Entry 6K71 (electron microscopy, 4.30 A resolution (low resolution: residue-level contacts below are approximate; hydrogen-bond / salt-bridge calls are withheld)); this record covers chains K and P of the 13 polymer chains in the assembly.

Chain K:
Molecule: Eukaryotic translation initiation factor 2 subunit 1
Organism: Homo sapiens
UniProt: P05198 (IF2A_HUMAN); residues 1-315 here = UniProt positions 1-315
Sequence (315 residues; row label = number of the first residue in the row):
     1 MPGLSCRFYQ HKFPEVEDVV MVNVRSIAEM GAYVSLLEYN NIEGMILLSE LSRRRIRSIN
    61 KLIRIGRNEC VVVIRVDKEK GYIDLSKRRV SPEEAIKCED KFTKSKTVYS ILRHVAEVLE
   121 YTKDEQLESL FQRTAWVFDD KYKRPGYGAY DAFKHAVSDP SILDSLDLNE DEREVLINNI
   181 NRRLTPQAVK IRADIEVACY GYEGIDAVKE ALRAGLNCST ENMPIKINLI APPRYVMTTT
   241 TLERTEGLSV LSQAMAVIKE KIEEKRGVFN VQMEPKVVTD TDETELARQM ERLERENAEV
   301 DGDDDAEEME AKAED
Disordered / not traced: 1-6, 272-315
Swiss-Prot annotation at these positions:
  - modified residue: Ser49 (Phosphoserine), Ser52 (Phosphoserine), Lys141 (N6-acetyllysine), Ser158 (Phosphoserine), Thr279 (Phosphothreonine), Thr281 (Phosphothreonine)
  - mutagenesis: Ser52 (S52A: Abolished phosphorylation by EIF2AK1/HRI in response to stress. Abolished relocalization to the mitochondrial surface in response to mitochondrial damage; S52D: Mimics phosphorylation ...)

Chain P:
Molecule: Eukaryotic translation initiation factor 2 subunit 3
Organism: Homo sapiens
UniProt: P41091 (IF2G_HUMAN); numbering as in UniProt (aligned over 1-472)
Sequence (472 residues; row label = number of the first residue in the row):
     1 MAGGEAGVTL GQPHLSRQDL TTLDVTKLTP LSHEVISRQA TINIGTIGHV AHGKSTVVKA
    61 ISGVHTVRFK NELERNITIK LGYANAKIYK LDDPSCPRPE CYRSCGSSTP DEFPTDIPGT
   121 KGNFKLVRHV SFVDCPGHDI LMATMLNGAA VMDAALLLIA GNESCPQPQT SEHLAAIEIM
   181 KLKHILILQN KIDLVKESQA KEQYEQILAF VQGTVAEGAP IIPISAQLKY NIEVVCEYIV
   241 KKIPVPPRDF TSEPRLIVIR SFDVNKPGCE VDDLKGGVAG GSILKGVLKV GQEIEVRPGI
   301 VSKDSEGKLM CKPIFSKIVS LFAEHNDLQY AAPGGLIGVG TKIDPTLCRA DRMVGQVLGA
   361 VGALPEIFTE LEISYFLLRR LLGVRTEGDK KAAKVQKLSK NEVLMVNIGS LSTGGRVSAV
   421 KADLGKIVLT NPVCTEVGEK IALSRRVEKH WRLIGWGQIR RGVTIKPTVD DD
Disordered / not traced: 1-39, 104-118, 461-472
Swiss-Prot annotation at these positions:
  - region: Gly48 to Ser55 (G1), Asn76 to Lys80 (G2), Asp134 to Gly137 (G3), Asn190 to Asp193 (G4), Ser225 to Gln227 (G5), Gly457 to Val469 (Interacts with CDC123)
  - binding site (GTP): Ala51 to Thr56, Asn190 to Asp193, Ser225 to Gln227
  - modified residue: Ala2 (N-acetylalanine), Ser16 (Phosphoserine)
  - natural variant: Ser108 (S108R: In MEHMO; uncertain significance), Thr144 (T144I: In MEHMO), Ile159 (I159L: In MEHMO), Ile222 (I222T: In MEHMO), Ile259 (I259M: In MEHMO), Pro432 (P432S: Found in patients with hypopituitarism with glucose dysregulation)

How chain K and chain P interact:
Pairs across the interface (31; chain K residue first):
  Tyr200(K) - Pro345(P)
  Tyr200(K) - Thr346(P)
  Tyr200(K) - Leu347(P)
  Gly201(K) - Pro313(P)
  Gly201(K) - Ile314(P)
  Tyr202(K) - Pro313(P)
  Tyr202(K) - Phe315(P)
  Ile205(K) - Phe315(P)
  Ile205(K) - Lys342(P)
  Ile205(K) - Ile343(P)
  Val208(K) - Lys342(P)
  Val208(K) - Ile343(P)
  Val208(K) - Asp344(P)
  Lys209(K) - Lys342(P)
  Leu212(K) - Val271(P)
  Leu212(K) - Asp273(P)
  Leu212(K) - Lys275(P)
  Leu212(K) - Asp344(P)
  Gly215(K) - Val271(P)
  Leu216(K) - Asp272(P)
  Ser219(K) - Val271(P)
  Asn228(K) - Gly268(P)
  Asn228(K) - Cys269(P)
  Leu229(K) - Asn265(P)
  Leu229(K) - Pro267(P)
  Leu229(K) - Cys269(P)
  Leu229(K) - Glu270(P)
  Leu229(K) - Val271(P)
  Leu229(K) - Asp273(P)
  Ile230(K) - Pro267(P)
  Tyr235(K) - Asn265(P)
Also at the interface, not in a pair above, chain K (15 interface residues in all): Ile227
Also at the interface, not in a pair above, chain P (21 interface residues in all): Lys266, Leu274, Lys317

Overview:
15 residues of chain K face 21 of chain P across their interface. UniProt lists one mutagenesis site on chain
K; 13 GTP-binding residues on chain P.
Here chain K is Eukaryotic translation initiation factor 2 subunit 1 and chain P is Eukaryotic translation
initiation factor 2 subunit 3, both from Homo sapiens. Entry 6K71 (eIF2 - eIF2B complex) was determined by
electron microscopy (same publication as 6K72, 6JLY and 6JLZ).
